Entry 1MQM (X-ray diffraction, 2.60 A resolution); this record covers chains E and H of the 6 polymer chains in the assembly.

# Chain E (and H)
Molecule: Hemagglutinin HA2 chain
Source organism: Influenza A virus
Notes: chain H of this document is another copy of the same molecule, construct and numbering; everything in this record applies to it too
UniProtKB: P03442 (HEMA_IADU3); residues 1-221 here correspond to UniProt positions 346-566 (UniProt number = residue number + 345)
Amino-acid sequence (221 residues; row label = number of the first residue in the row):
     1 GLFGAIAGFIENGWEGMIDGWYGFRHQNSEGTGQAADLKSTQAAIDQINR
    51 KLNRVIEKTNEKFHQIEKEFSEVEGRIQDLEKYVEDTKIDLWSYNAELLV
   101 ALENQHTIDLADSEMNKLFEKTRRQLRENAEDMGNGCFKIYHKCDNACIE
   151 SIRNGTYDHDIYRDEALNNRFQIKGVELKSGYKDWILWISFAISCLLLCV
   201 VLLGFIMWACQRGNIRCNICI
Disordered / not traced: 173-221
Disulfides: Cys144-Cys148
Covalently attached groups: N-acetylglucosamine (NAG) linked to Asn154
Curated features (UniProtKB/Swiss-Prot):
  - lipidation (S-palmitoyl cysteine): Cys210, Cys217, Cys220
  - glycosylation: Asn154 (N-linked (GlcNAc...) asparagine)

# Chain E / chain H interface
Contacting residue pairs - 54 pairs, chain E then chain H:
  Gly1(E) - Lys117(H)  hydrogen bond (backbone-side chain)
  Leu2(E) - Phe3(H)
  Leu2(E) - Asp109(H)
  Leu2(E) - Leu110(H)  hydrophobic
  Leu2(E) - Ser113(H)  hydrogen bond (backbone-side chain)
  Leu2(E) - Lys117(H)
  Phe3(E) - Phe3(H)  hydrophobic
  Gly4(E) - Lys117(H)
  Phe9(E) - Arg124(H)
  Arg76(E) - Phe70(H)
  Arg76(E) - Glu74(H)  salt bridge
  Arg76(E) - Ile77(H)
  Arg76(E) - Glu81(H)  salt bridge
  Asp79(E) - Ile66(H)
  Leu80(E) - Ile66(H)  hydrophobic
  Leu80(E) - Leu80(H)  hydrophobic
  Leu80(E) - Glu81(H)
  Tyr83(E) - Gln65(H)
  Tyr83(E) - Ile66(H)  hydrophobic
  Tyr83(E) - Lys68(H)  hydrogen bond
  Tyr83(E) - Val84(H)  hydrophobic
  Tyr83(E) - Glu85(H)  hydrogen bond
  Tyr83(E) - Lys88(H)  hydrogen bond
  Val84(E) - Val84(H)  hydrophobic
  Asp86(E) - Lys62(H)  salt bridge
  Thr87(E) - Lys88(H)
  Asp90(E) - Lys62(H)  salt bridge
  Leu91(E) - Trp92(H)
  Leu91(E) - Asn95(H)
  Tyr94(E) - Trp92(H)  hydrophobic
  Tyr94(E) - Asn95(H)
  Tyr94(E) - Leu99(H)
  Glu97(E) - Arg54(H)  salt bridge
  Leu102(E) - Leu102(H)  hydrophobic
  Gln105(E) - His106(H)  hydrogen bond
  Phe119(E) - Arg124(H)
  Arg123(E) - Arg123(H)
  Arg123(E) - Arg124(H)
  Glu131(E) - Arg127(H)  salt bridge
  Glu131(E) - Glu128(H)
  Glu131(E) - Arg163(H)  salt bridge
  Asp132(E) - Arg123(H)  salt bridge
  Asp132(E) - Arg124(H)  salt bridge
  Asp132(E) - Arg127(H)
  Met133(E) - Arg127(H)
  Gly134(E) - Arg124(H)
  Tyr141(E) - Arg127(H)  hydrogen bond
  Tyr141(E) - Arg163(H)  hydrogen bond
  Arg170(E) - Glu128(H)  salt bridge
  Arg170(E) - Arg163(H)  hydrogen bond (backbone-side chain)
  Arg170(E) - Leu167(H)
  Phe171(E) - Glu128(H)
  Phe171(E) - Leu167(H)  hydrophobic
  Phe171(E) - Phe171(H)  hydrophobic
Other interface residues (no listed pair), chain E (31 interface residues in all): Ile77, Asn95, Lys139, Gln172
Other interface residues (no listed pair), chain H (34 interface residues in all): His64, Gln78, Leu91, Asp164

# In short
31 residues of chain E and 34 residues of chain H are in contact; the contacts include 9 hydrogen bonds and 10
salt bridges. Among the polar pairs are Arg76(E)-Glu74(H), Arg76(E)-Glu81(H) and Asp86(E)-Lys62(H).
N-acetylglucosamine is covalently linked to Asn154(E).
Chain E and chain H are both Hemagglutinin HA2 chain (Influenza A virus); the structure, BHA/LSTa, was
determined by X-ray diffraction together with 1MQL and 1MQN from the same study.
